PDB entry 4R69 | X-ray diffraction, 3.19 A resolution | chains A and C of the 4 polymer chains in the assembly

Chain A (and C):
Name: L-lactate dehydrogenase A chain
Source organism: Homo sapiens
Notes: EC 1.1.1.27; chain C of this document is another copy of the same molecule, construct and numbering; everything in this record applies to it too
UniProtKB: P00338 (LDHA_HUMAN); residues 1-331 here correspond to UniProt positions 2-332 (UniProt number = residue number + 1)
Chain sequence (331 residues; each row starts with the number of its first residue):
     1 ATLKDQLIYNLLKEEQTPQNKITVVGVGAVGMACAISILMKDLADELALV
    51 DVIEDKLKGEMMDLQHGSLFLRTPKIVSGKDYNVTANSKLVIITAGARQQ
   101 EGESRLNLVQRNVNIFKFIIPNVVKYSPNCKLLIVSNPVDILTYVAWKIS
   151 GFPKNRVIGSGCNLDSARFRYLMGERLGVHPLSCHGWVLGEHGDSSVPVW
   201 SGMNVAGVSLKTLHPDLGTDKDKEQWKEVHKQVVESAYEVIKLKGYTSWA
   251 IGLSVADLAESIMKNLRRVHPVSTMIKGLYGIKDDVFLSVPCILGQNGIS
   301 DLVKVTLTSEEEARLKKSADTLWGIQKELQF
Not modelled in the structure: 100-105 (chain C: 99-101)
Small-molecule neighbours:
  - NADH (NAI; 1,4-dihydronicotinamide adenine dinucleotide): Val25, Gly26, Val27, Gly28, Ala29, Val30, Gly31, Val50, Asp51, Val52, Ile53, Tyr82, Thr94, Ala95, Gly96, Ala97, Arg98, Asn112, Ile115, Ile119, Val135, Ser136, Asn137, Val139, Ser160, Gly161, Leu164, His192, Thr247, Ile251
  - W13 ((5R)-2-[(2-chlorophenyl)sulfanyl]-5-[2,6-dichloro-3-(tetrahydro-2H-pyran-4-ylamino)phenyl]-3-hydroxycyclohex-2-en-1-one): Arg98, Gln99, Asn137, Leu164, Asp165, Arg168, His192, Gly193, Asp194, Val233, Val234, Ala237, Tyr238, Ile241, Thr247
Curated features (UniProtKB/Swiss-Prot):
  - active site: His192 (Proton acceptor)
  - binding site (NAD(+)): Arg98, Asn137
  - binding site (substrate): Arg105, Asn137, Arg168, Thr247
  - modified residue: Ala1 (N-acetylalanine), Lys4 (N6-acetyllysine), Tyr9 (Phosphotyrosine), Lys13 (N6-acetyllysine), Thr17 (Phosphothreonine), Lys56 (N6-acetyllysine), Lys80 (N6-acetyllysine), Lys117 (N6-acetyllysine), Lys125 (N6-acetyllysine), Lys223 (N6-acetyllysine), Lys231 (N6-acetyllysine), Tyr238 (Phosphotyrosine), Lys242 (N6-acetyllysine), Thr308 (Phosphothreonine), Ser309 (Phosphoserine), Lys317 (N6-acetyllysine), Thr321 (Phosphothreonine)
  - cross-link: Lys56 (Glycyl lysine isopeptide (Lys-Gly) (interchain with G-Cter in SUMO2))

Interface between chain A and chain C:
Residue-residue contacts (37; chain A residue first):
  Gly178(A) - Arg267(C)  hydrogen bond (backbone-side chain)
  Val179(A) - Arg267(C)
  Val179(A) - Val269(C)  hydrophobic
  Val179(A) - Ile293(C)  hydrophobic
  His180(A) - Leu266(C)
  His180(A) - Arg267(C)  hydrogen bond (backbone-backbone)
  His180(A) - Arg268(C)
  Leu182(A) - Arg268(C)
  Ser183(A) - Arg268(C)
  Ser183(A) - Val269(C)  hydrogen bond (side chain-backbone)
  His185(A) - His185(C)
  Trp187(A) - Ala206(C)  hydrogen bond (side chain-backbone)
  Trp187(A) - Gly207(C)
  Gly202(A) - Gly207(C)
  Ala206(A) - Trp187(C)  hydrogen bond (backbone-side chain)
  Ala206(A) - Pro291(C)  hydrophobic
  Gly207(A) - Trp187(C)
  Gly207(A) - Gly202(C)
  Val208(A) - Val303(C)  hydrophobic
  Val208(A) - Val305(C)  hydrophobic
  Leu213(A) - Thr306(C)
  Leu266(A) - His180(C)
  Arg267(A) - Gly178(C)  hydrogen bond (side chain-backbone)
  Arg267(A) - Val179(C)
  Arg267(A) - His180(C)  hydrogen bond (backbone-backbone)
  Arg268(A) - His180(C)
  Arg268(A) - Leu182(C)
  Arg268(A) - Ser183(C)
  Val269(A) - Val179(C)  hydrophobic
  Val269(A) - Ser183(C)  hydrogen bond (backbone-side chain)
  Val269(A) - Ala206(C)  hydrophobic
  Pro291(A) - Ala206(C)  hydrophobic
  Ile293(A) - Val179(C)  hydrophobic
  Val303(A) - Val205(C)  hydrophobic
  Val303(A) - Val208(C)  hydrophobic
  Val305(A) - Val208(C)  hydrophobic
  Thr306(A) - Leu213(C)
Interface residues without a listed pair, chain A (25 interface residues in all): Ser201, Asn204, Val205, Lys304
Interface residues without a listed pair, chain C (25 interface residues in all): Ser201, Asn204, Lys304

Summary:
Chain A and chain C each contribute 25 residues to their interface, with 8 hydrogen bonds. Polar pairs include
Gly178(A)-Arg267(C), Ser183(A)-Val269(C) and Trp187(A)-Ala206(C). Bound to chain A: NADH and compound W13.
Chain A and chain C are both L-lactate dehydrogenase A chain (Homo sapiens); the structure, Lactate
Dehydrogenase in complex with inhibitor compound 13, was determined by X-ray diffraction together with 4R68
from the same study.
